PDB entry 8PFJ | electron microscopy, 3.40 A resolution | chains J and R of the 9 polymer chains in the assembly

[Chain J]
Protein: DNA-directed RNA polymerase subunit beta'
From: Escherichia coli
Notes: EC 2.7.7.6
UniProtKB: P0A8T7 (RPOC_ECOLI); residue numbers follow UniProt; this construct covers 2-1407
Chain sequence (1416 residues; each row starts with the number of its first residue):
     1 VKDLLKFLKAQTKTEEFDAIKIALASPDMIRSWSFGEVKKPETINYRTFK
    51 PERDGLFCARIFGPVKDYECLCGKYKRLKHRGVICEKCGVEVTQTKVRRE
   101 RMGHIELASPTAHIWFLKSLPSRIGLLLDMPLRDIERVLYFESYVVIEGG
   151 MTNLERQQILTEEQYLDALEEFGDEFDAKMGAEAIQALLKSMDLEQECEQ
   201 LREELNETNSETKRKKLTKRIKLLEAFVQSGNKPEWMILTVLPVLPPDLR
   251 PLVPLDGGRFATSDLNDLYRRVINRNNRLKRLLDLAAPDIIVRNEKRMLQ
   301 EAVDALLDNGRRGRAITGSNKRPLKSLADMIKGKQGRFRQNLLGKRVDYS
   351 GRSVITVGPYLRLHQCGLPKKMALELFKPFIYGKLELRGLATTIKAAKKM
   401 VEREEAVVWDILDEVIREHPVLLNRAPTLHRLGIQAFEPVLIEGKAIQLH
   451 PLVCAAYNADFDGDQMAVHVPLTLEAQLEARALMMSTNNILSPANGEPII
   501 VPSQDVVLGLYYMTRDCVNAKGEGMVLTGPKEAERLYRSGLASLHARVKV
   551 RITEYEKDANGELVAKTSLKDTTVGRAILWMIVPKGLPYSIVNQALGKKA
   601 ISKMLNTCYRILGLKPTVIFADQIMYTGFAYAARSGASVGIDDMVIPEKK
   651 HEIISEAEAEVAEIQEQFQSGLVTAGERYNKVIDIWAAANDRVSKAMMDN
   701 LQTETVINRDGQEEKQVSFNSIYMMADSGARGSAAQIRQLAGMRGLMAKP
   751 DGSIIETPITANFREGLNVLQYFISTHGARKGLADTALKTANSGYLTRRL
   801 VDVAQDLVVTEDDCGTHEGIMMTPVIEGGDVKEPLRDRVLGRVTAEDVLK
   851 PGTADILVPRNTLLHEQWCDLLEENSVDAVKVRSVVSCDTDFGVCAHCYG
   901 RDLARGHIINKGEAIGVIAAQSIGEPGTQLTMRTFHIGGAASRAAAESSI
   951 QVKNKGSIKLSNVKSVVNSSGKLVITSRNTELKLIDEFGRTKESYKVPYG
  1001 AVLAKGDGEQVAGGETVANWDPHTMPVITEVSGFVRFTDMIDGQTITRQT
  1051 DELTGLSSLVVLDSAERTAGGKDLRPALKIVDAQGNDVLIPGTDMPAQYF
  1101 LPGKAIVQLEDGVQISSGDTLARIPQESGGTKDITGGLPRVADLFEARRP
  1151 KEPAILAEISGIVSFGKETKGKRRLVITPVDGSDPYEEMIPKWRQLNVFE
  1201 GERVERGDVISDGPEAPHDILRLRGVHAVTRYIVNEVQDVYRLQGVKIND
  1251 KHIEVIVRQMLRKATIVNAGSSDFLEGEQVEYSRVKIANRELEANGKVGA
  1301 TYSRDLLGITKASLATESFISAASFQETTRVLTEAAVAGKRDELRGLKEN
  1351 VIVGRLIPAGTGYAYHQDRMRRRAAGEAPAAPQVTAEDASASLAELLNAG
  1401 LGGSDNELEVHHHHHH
Not modelled in the structure: 1-14, 936-946, 1127-1133, 1376-1416
Sequence notes: expression tag (1, 1408-1416)
Bound ions: Zn2+ site 1: Cys70, Cys72, Cys85, Cys88; Mg2+: Asp460, Asp462 (shared with G16(R), U17(R) of chain R); Zn2+ site 2: Cys814, Cys888, Cys895, Cys898
Curated features (UniProtKB/Swiss-Prot):
  - binding site (Zn(2+)): Cys70, Cys72, Cys85, Cys88, Cys814, Cys888, Cys895, Cys898
  - binding site (Mg(2+)): Asp460, Asp462, Asp464
  - modified residue: Lys983 (N6-acetyllysine)

[Chain R]
Molecule: 17-nt RNA strand
Sequence (17 nucleotides; row label = number of the first residue in the row):
     1 UCUAUAUGUCAGCGUGU
Bound ions: Mg2+: G16, U17 (shared with Asp460(J), Asp462(J) of chain J)

[Interface between chain J and chain R]
Residue-residue contacts (16; chain J residue first):
  Val253(J) - U7(R)  sugar contact
  Leu255(J) - U7(R)  base contact
  Ala261(J) - U7(R)  base contact
  Ile394(J) - U1(R)  base contact
  Lys398(J) - U1(R)  base contact
  Lys398(J) - A4(R)  salt bridge to the phosphate
  Arg425(J) - G16(R)  hydrogen bond to the sugar
  Arg425(J) - U17(R)  hydrogen bond to the sugar
  Ala426(J) - G16(R)  base contact
  Pro427(J) - G16(R)  base contact
  Pro427(J) - U17(R)  sugar contact
  Asp460(J) - G16(R)  phosphate contact
  Asp460(J) - U17(R)  phosphate contact
  Asp462(J) - G16(R)  phosphate contact
  Asp462(J) - U17(R)  phosphate contact
  Asp464(J) - G16(R)  hydrogen bond to the sugar
Also at the interface, not in a pair above, chain J (14 interface residues in all): Gln335, Asn458, Thr790
Also at the interface, not in a pair above, chain R (6 interface residues in all): U9

[Summary]
The interface between chain J and chain R involves 14 residues on one side and 6 on the other, with 3 hydrogen
bonds and 1 salt bridge. Polar contacts include Arg425(J)-G16(R), Arg425(J)-U17(R) and Asp464(J)-G16(R).
Here chain J is DNA-directed RNA polymerase subunit beta' (Escherichia coli) and chain R is a 17-nt RNA
strand. Entry 8PFJ (fully recruited RfaH bound to E. coli transcription complex paused at ops site (not fully
complementary ...) was determined by electron microscopy (same publication as 8PEN, 8PFG, 8PH9, 8PHK, 8PIB,
8PID, 8PIL and 8PIM).
